Entry 5S65 (X-ray diffraction, 2.25 A resolution); this record covers chains B and E of the 6 polymer chains in the assembly.

Chain B:
Protein: Tubulin beta-2B chain
From: Bos taurus
UniProtKB: Q6B856 (TBB2B_BOVIN); the author numbering skips numbers that UniProt does not, so the offset changes along the chain: 1-42 = UniProt 1-42; 45-360 = UniProt 43-358; 369-455 = UniProt 359-445
Sequence (445 residues; numbered 1 to 455; 10 numbers in that range are skipped by the numbering (no residue carries them; nothing is unmodelled there); the number before each row is that of its first residue):
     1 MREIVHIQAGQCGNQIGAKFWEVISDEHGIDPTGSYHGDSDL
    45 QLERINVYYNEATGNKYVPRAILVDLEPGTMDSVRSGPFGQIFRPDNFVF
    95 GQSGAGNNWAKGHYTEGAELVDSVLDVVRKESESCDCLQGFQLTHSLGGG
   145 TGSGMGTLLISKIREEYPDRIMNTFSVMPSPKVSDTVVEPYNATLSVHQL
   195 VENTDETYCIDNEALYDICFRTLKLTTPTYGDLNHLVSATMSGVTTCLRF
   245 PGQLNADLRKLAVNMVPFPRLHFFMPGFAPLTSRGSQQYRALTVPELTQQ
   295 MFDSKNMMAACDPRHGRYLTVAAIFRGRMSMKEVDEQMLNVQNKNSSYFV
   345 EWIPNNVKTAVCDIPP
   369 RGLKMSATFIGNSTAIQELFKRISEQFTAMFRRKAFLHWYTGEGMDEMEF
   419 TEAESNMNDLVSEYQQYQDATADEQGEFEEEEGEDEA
Not modelled in the structure: 279-280, 438-455
Ion coordination: Mg2+: Gln11 (together with GDP); Ca2+: Glu113 (shared with 1 residue of chain C)
Ligand contacts: GDP (guanosine-5'-diphosphate): Gly10, Gln11, Cys12, Gln15, Ile16, Asp69, Ala99, Asn101, Ser140, Gly142, Gly143, Gly144, Thr145, Gly146, Ser147, Val171, Pro173, Val177, Asp179, Glu183, Asn206, Leu209, Tyr224, Leu227, Asn228
UniProt features mapped onto this chain:
  - motif: Met1 to Ile4 (MREI motif)
  - binding site (GTP): Gln11, Glu71, Ser140, Gly144, Thr145, Gly146, Asn206, Asn228
  - binding site (Mg(2+)): Glu71
  - modified residue: Ser40 (Phosphoserine), Thr57 (Phosphothreonine), Lys60 (N6-acetyllysine), Ser174 (Phosphoserine), Thr287 (Phosphothreonine), Thr292 (Phosphothreonine), Arg320 (Omega-N-methylarginine), Glu448 (5-glutamyl polyglutamate)
  - cross-link (Glycyl lysine isopeptide (Lys-Gly)): Lys60 (interchain with G-Cter in ubiquitin), Lys326 (interchain with G-Cter in ubiquitin)

Chain E:
Protein: Stathmin-4
From: Rattus norvegicus
UniProtKB: P63043 (STMN4_RAT); residues 5-145 here correspond to UniProt positions 49-189 (UniProt number = residue number + 44)
Sequence (143 residues; row label = number of the first residue in the row):
     3 MADMEVIELNKCTSGQSFEVILKPPSFDGVPEFNASLPRRRDPSLEEIQK
    53 KLEAAEERRKYQEAELLKHLAEKREHEREVIQKAIEENNNFIKMAKEKLA
   103 QKMESNKENREAHLAAMLERLQEKDKHAEEVRKNKELKEEASR
Not modelled in the structure: 3-5, 29-43, 144-145
Sequence notes: initiating methionine (3); expression tag (4)
UniProt features mapped onto this chain:
  - modified residue: Ser46 (Phosphoserine)

Chain B / chain E interface:
Pairs across the interface (26; chain B residue first):
  His107(B) with Lys75(E), hydrogen bond
  Tyr108(B) with His78(E), hydrogen bond; Glu79(E); Val82(E), hydrophobic; Ile83(E)
  Leu152(B) with Glu79(E)
  Ser155(B) with Leu72(E); Lys75(E); Arg76(E), hydrogen bond
  Lys156(B) with Arg76(E); Glu79(E), salt bridge
  Arg158(B) with Leu68(E)
  Glu159(B) with Leu69(E); Leu72(E); Arg76(E), salt bridge
  Pro162(B) with Glu65(E)
  Gln193(B) with Lys75(E)
  Glu196(B) with His71(E), salt bridge
  Thr409(B) with Glu89(E)
  Glu411(B) with Val82(E); Ala86(E)
  Gly412(B) with Val82(E); Lys85(E); Ala86(E)
  Met413(B) with Val82(E)
  Glu417(B) with His78(E), salt bridge
Interface residues without a listed pair, chain B (18 interface residues in all): Thr109, Asn197, Gly410

Overview:
18 residues of chain B and 14 residues of chain E are in contact, with 3 hydrogen bonds and 4 salt bridges.
Polar contacts include Lys156(B)-Glu79(E), Glu159(B)-Arg76(E) and Glu196(B)-His71(E). Ligands of chain B: GDP.
Here chain B is Tubulin beta-2B chain (Bos taurus) and chain E is Stathmin-4 (Rattus norvegicus). Entry 5S65
(Tubulin-Z1354416068-complex) was determined by X-ray diffraction, deposited together with 5S4L, 5S4M, 5S4N,
5S4O, 5S4P, 5S4Q and 52 further entries.
